6FTO - chains A and C of the 3 polymer chains in the assembly; structure by X-ray diffraction, 1.60 A resolution.

[Chain A]
Protein: Chromo domain-containing protein 2
Source organism: Schizosaccharomyces pombe
UniProtKB: O42934 (CHP2_SCHPO); residue numbers follow UniProt; this construct covers 316-380
Amino-acid sequence (66 residues; row label = number of the first residue in the row):
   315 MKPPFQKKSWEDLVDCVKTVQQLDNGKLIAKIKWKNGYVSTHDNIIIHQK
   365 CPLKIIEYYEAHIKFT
Differences from the reference sequence: initiating methionine (315)
Ligand contacts: hexane-1,6-diol (HEZ): Met-315, Lys-316, Pro-317, Pro-318, Leu-327, Trp-348, Asn-350, Tyr-352, Val-353, Ser-354
Reported in the primary citation:
  - conformationally variable residues (loop rearrangement): Gln-320

[Chain C]
Protein: Chromatin remodeling factor mit1
Source organism: Schizosaccharomyces pombe
Notes: EC 3.6.4.-
UniProtKB: Q9P793 (MIT1_SCHPO); numbering as in UniProt (aligned over 1-81)
Amino-acid sequence (81 residues; numbered 1 to 81; the number before each row is that of its first residue):
     1 MPKEDDSLCKIVVRREPLDVLLPYYDASETTVQKILHENDSTLSVKFLAG
    51 VEALIKKDELDKYKNGKACLRVWLKHKSGKR
Not modelled in the structure: 1-6
Differences from the reference sequence: conflict Gly-79 (Arg in Q9P793)
Reported in the primary citation:
  - mutagenesis - I11R: abolished localization
  - mutagenesis - I11R: abolished binding to Swi6

[Chain A / chain C interface]
Contacting residue pairs (55; chain A residue first):
  Pro-317(A) / Glu-29(C)
  Phe-319(A) / Glu-29(C)
  Phe-319(A) / Ala-49(C)
  Phe-319(A) / Val-51(C)  hydrophobic
  Thr-333(A) / Leu-21(C)
  Val-334(A) / Val-13(C)
  Gln-335(A) / Arg-14(C)  hydrogen bond (side chain-backbone)
  Gln-335(A) / Arg-15(C)
  Gln-335(A) / Glu-16(C)  hydrogen bond (side chain-backbone)
  Gln-335(A) / Leu-18(C)
  Gln-335(A) / Leu-21(C)
  Gln-336(A) / Leu-18(C)
  Asn-339(A) / Lys-62(C)  hydrogen bond (backbone-side chain)
  Lys-341(A) / Tyr-25(C)
  Lys-341(A) / Lys-62(C)  hydrogen bond (side chain-backbone)
  Lys-341(A) / Tyr-63(C)
  Ile-343(A) / Leu-21(C)  hydrophobic
  Lys-345(A) / Val-20(C)  hydrogen bond (side chain-backbone)
  Lys-345(A) / Leu-21(C)
  Lys-345(A) / Tyr-24(C)
  Val-353(A) / Tyr-24(C)  hydrophobic
  Ser-354(A) / Tyr-24(C)
  Thr-355(A) / Leu-21(C)  hydrogen bond (side chain-backbone)
  Thr-355(A) / Tyr-24(C)  hydrogen bond (backbone-backbone)
  Thr-355(A) / Tyr-25(C)
  Thr-355(A) / Asp-26(C)
  His-356(A) / Glu-29(C)  salt bridge
  Asp-357(A) / Tyr-25(C)  hydrogen bond
  Asp-357(A) / Thr-30(C)  hydrogen bond
  Asp-357(A) / Tyr-63(C)
  Ile-359(A) / Phe-47(C)  hydrophobic
  Ile-359(A) / Ala-53(C)  hydrophobic
  Ile-359(A) / Ile-55(C)  hydrophobic
  Ile-359(A) / Tyr-63(C)
  Ile-360(A) / Thr-30(C)
  Gln-363(A) / Val-51(C)
  Gln-363(A) / Glu-52(C)  hydrogen bond (side chain-backbone)
  Lys-364(A) / Val-51(C)
  Tyr-372(A) / Val-13(C)
  Tyr-373(A) / Ile-11(C)
  His-376(A) / Lys-10(C)
  His-376(A) / Ile-11(C)
  His-376(A) / Val-12(C)  hydrogen bond (backbone-backbone)
  Ile-377(A) / Cys-9(C)  hydrophobic
  Ile-377(A) / Lys-10(C)
  Ile-377(A) / Ile-11(C)  hydrophobic
  Lys-378(A) / Leu-8(C)
  Lys-378(A) / Cys-9(C)
  Lys-378(A) / Lys-10(C)  hydrogen bond (backbone-backbone)
  Lys-378(A) / Val-12(C)
  Phe-379(A) / Ser-7(C)
  Phe-379(A) / Leu-8(C)
  Phe-379(A) / Cys-9(C)  hydrophobic
  Thr-380(A) / Ser-7(C)
  Thr-380(A) / Leu-8(C)  hydrogen bond (side chain-backbone)
Interface residues without a listed pair, chain A (29 interface residues in all): Leu-337, Gly-340, Ala-344
Interface residues without a listed pair, chain C (28 interface residues in all): Leu-22, Leu-54
Interface features reported in the paper:
  - residue pairs: Tyr-373(A)/Ile-11(C)
  - interface residues, chain A: Tyr-372(A), Tyr-373(A), His-376(A), Ile-377(A), Phe-379(A)
  - interface residues, chain C: Cys-9(C), Ile-11(C), Val-13(C), Arg-15(C), Leu-18(C)

[In short]
The interface between chain A and chain C involves 29 residues on one side and 28 on the other; the contacts
include 13 hydrogen bonds and 1 salt bridge. Polar contacts include His-356(A)/Glu-29(C), Gln-335(A)/Arg-14(C)
and Gln-335(A)/Glu-16(C). The authors report a contact between Tyr-373(A) and Ile-11(C). From the paper: I11R
of chain C abolishes localization; interface residues Tyr-372(A), Tyr-373(A) and Cys-9(C) among others.
Chain A is Chromo domain-containing protein 2 and chain C is Chromatin remodeling factor mit1, both from
Schizosaccharomyces pombe; the structure, Crystal structure of the Chp2 chromoshadow domain in complex with
N-terminal domain of chromatin remodeler Mit1, was determined by X-ray diffraction.
